Entry 7RHS (electron microscopy, 2.93 A resolution); this record covers chains A and D of the 4 polymer chains in the assembly.

# Chain A
Molecule: Cyclic nucleotide-gated cation channel alpha-3
Source organism: Homo sapiens
UniProtKB: Q16281 (CNGA3_HUMAN); numbering as in UniProt (aligned over 1-694)
Sequence (706 residues; each row starts with the number of its first residue; numbers below 1 keep their minus sign (Gly-3 is residue -3)):
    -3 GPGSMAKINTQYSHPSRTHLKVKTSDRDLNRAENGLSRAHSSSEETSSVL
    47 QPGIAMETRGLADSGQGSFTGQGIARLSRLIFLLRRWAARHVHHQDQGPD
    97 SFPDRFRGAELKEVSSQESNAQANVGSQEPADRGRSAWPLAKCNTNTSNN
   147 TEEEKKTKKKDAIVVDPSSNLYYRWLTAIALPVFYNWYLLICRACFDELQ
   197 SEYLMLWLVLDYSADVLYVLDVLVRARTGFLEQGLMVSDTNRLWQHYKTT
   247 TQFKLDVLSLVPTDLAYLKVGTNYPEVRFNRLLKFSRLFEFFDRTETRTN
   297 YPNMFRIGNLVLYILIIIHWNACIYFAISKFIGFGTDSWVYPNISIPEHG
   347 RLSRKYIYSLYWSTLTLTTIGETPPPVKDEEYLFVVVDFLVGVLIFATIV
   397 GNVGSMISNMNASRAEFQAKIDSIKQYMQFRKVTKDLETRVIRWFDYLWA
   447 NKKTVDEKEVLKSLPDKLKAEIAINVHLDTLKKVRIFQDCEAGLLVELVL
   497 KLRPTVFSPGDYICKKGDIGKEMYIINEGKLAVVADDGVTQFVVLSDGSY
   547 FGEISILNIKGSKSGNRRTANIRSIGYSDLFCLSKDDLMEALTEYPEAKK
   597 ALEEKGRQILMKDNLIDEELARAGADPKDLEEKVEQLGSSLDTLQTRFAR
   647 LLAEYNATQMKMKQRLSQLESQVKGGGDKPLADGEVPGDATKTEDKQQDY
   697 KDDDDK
Disordered / not traced: -3 to 158, 615-702
Glycans and other covalent adducts: N-acetylglucosamine (NAG) linked to Asn339
Sequence notes: expression tag (-3 to 0, 695-702)
UniProt features mapped onto this chain:
  - region: Thr365 to Glu368 (Selectivity filter)
  - binding site (3',5'-cyclic GMP): Gly548, Glu549, Ser551, Arg564, Thr565, Asp609
  - site (Central gate): Phe392, Val396
  - glycosylation: Asn339 (N-linked (GalNAc...) asparagine)
Reported in the primary citation:
  - post-translational modification sites: Asn339
  - binding site for N-acetylglucosamine: Asn339

# Chain D
Molecule: Cyclic nucleotide-gated cation channel beta-3
Source organism: Homo sapiens
UniProtKB: Q9NQW8 (CNGB3_HUMAN); numbering as in UniProt (aligned over 2-809)
Sequence (841 residues; row label = number of the first residue in the row; numbers below 1 keep their minus sign (Met-31 is residue -31)):
   -31 MGSWSHPQFEKGGGSGGGSGGSAWSHPQFEKGSFKSLTKVNKVKPIGENN
    19 ENEQSSRRNEEGSHPSNQSQQTTAQEENKGEEKSLKTKSTPVTSEEPHTN
    69 IQDKLSKKNSSGDLTTNPDPQNAAEPTGTVPEQKEMDPGKEGPNSPQNKP
   119 PAAPVINEYADAQLHNLVKRMRQRTALYKKKLVEGDLSSPEASPQTAKPT
   169 AVPPVKESDDKPTEHYYRLLWFKVKKMPLTEYLKRIKLPNSIDSYTDRLY
   219 LLWLLLVTLAYNWNCCFIPLRLVFPYQTADNIHYWLIADIICDIIYLYDM
   269 LFIQPRLQFVRGGDIIVDSNELRKHYRTSTKFQLDVASIIPFDICYLFFG
   319 FNPMFRANRMLKYTSFFEFNHHLESIMDKAYIYRVIRTTGYLLFILHINA
   369 CVYYWASNYEGIGTTRWVYDGEGNEYLRCYYWAVRTLITIGGLPEPQTLF
   419 EIVFQLLNFFSGVFVFSSLIGQMRDVIGAATANQNYFRACMDDTIAYMNN
   469 YSIPKLVQKRVRTWYEYTWDSQRMLDESDLLKTLPTTVQLALAIDVNFSI
   519 ISKVDLFKGCDTQMIYDMLLRLKSVLYLPGDFVCKKGEIGKEMYIIKHGE
   569 VQVLGGPDGTKVLVTLKAGSVFGEISLLAAGGGNRRTANVVAHGFANLLT
   619 LDKKTLQEILVHYPDSERILMKKARVLLKQKAKTAEATPPRKDLALLFPP
   669 KEETPKLFKTLLGGTGKASLARLLKLKREQAAQKKENSEGGEEEGKENED
   719 KQKENEDKQKENEDKGKENEDKDKGREPEEKPLDRPECTASPIAVEEEPH
   769 SVRRTVLPRGTSRQSLIISMAPSAEGGEEVLTIEVKEKAKQ
Disordered / not traced: -31 to 205, 647-809
Sequence notes: initiating methionine (-31); expression tag (-30 to 1)
Bound ions: Na+ near Thr407 (its only coordinating residue here)
UniProt features mapped onto this chain:
  - region: Thr407 to Gly410 (Selectivity filter)
  - binding site (3',5'-cyclic GMP): Gly591, Glu592, Arg604, Thr605
  - site: Phe434 (Central gate), Ile438 (Central gate), Arg442 (Occludes the pore below the central gate)
Reported in the primary citation:
  - contacts within the chain: Arg403-Gly409 (backbone contact), Tyr399-Arg403 (cation-pi contact)
  - disease-associated variants - R403Q (1.33-fold): increased binding to cGMP (citing earlier work)

# How chain A and chain D interact
Contacting residue pairs (89; chain A residue first):
  Leu227(A) with Tyr485(D), hydrophobic
  Gln229(A) with His566(D), hydrogen bond; Gly567(D); Ala586(D)
  Gly230(A) with Tyr485(D); Gly612(D); Phe613(D), hydrogen bond (backbone-backbone)
  Leu231(A) with Glu568(D); His611(D)
  Glu292(A) with Arg456(D), hydrogen bond (backbone-side chain)
  Thr293(A) with Arg480(D), hydrogen bond (backbone-side chain)
  Thr295(A) with Arg456(D), hydrogen bond (backbone-side chain)
  Pro298(A) with Arg456(D)
  Thr365(A) with Ile406(D); Ile408(D)
  Ile366(A) with Ile408(D)
  Gly367(A) with Arg403(D), hydrogen bond (backbone-side chain); Ile408(D)
  Pro371(A) with Tyr399(D)
  Pro372(A) with Tyr399(D)
  Val373(A) with Arg396(D)
  Asp375(A) with Asn392(D), hydrogen bond (side chain-backbone); Leu395(D); Arg396(D), salt bridge
  Tyr378(A) with Arg396(D); Tyr399(D), hydrophobic
  Val381(A) with Tyr399(D), hydrophobic
  Val382(A) with Tyr398(D), hydrophobic; Tyr399(D), hydrophobic
  Phe385(A) with Val402(D), hydrophobic; Arg403(D); Ile408(D), hydrophobic
  Leu386(A) with Leu360(D), hydrophobic; Leu361(D), hydrophobic; Leu364(D), hydrophobic
  Val389(A) with Ile406(D), hydrophobic; Phe434(D), hydrophobic; Leu437(D), hydrophobic
  Leu390(A) with Thr357(D)
  Phe392(A) with Phe434(D), hydrophobic
  Ala393(A) with Leu437(D), hydrophobic; Met441(D)
  Thr394(A) with Met441(D); Ile445(D)
  Val396(A) with Ile438(D), hydrophobic
  Gly397(A) with Arg442(D)
  Asn398(A) with Ile445(D)
  Gly400(A) with Arg442(D)
  Ser401(A) with Ile445(D); Gly446(D)
  Ser404(A) with Arg442(D), hydrogen bond
  Asn405(A) with Asn453(D)
  Val451(A) with Asp461(D)
  Glu453(A) with Tyr465(D), hydrogen bond
  Val456(A) with Asp461(D); Thr462(D), hydrogen bond (backbone-side chain)
  Leu457(A) with Thr462(D); Tyr465(D), hydrophobic
  Ser459(A) with Trp482(D); Tyr483(D)
  Leu460(A) with Thr462(D); Trp482(D), hydrophobic
  Pro461(A) with Trp482(D); Val543(D), hydrophobic
  Lys463(A) with Asp549(D), salt bridge; Phe550(D), hydrogen bond (side chain-backbone)
  Leu464(A) with Arg478(D); Trp482(D), hydrophobic
  Glu467(A) with Val475(D); Arg478(D), salt bridge
  Ile468(A) with Tyr465(D), hydrophobic; Met466(D), hydrophobic; Ile471(D), hydrophobic; Val479(D), hydrophobic
  Asn471(A) with Pro472(D); Val475(D)
  Val472(A) with Tyr469(D), hydrophobic
  Glu487(A) with Arg603(D), salt bridge
  Glu493(A) with Lys559(D), salt bridge
  Asn523(A) with Tyr469(D)
  Phe577(A) with Tyr469(D)
  Thr589(A) with Gly599(D)
  Glu590(A) with Ile557(D); Gly558(D); Gly599(D); Gly600(D); Lys621(D), salt bridge
  Tyr591(A) with Ile557(D)
  Pro592(A) with Gly600(D)
Also at the interface, not in a pair above, chain A (57 interface residues in all): Arg302, Glu368, Leu379, Lys458
Also at the interface, not in a pair above, chain D (60 interface residues in all): Gly391, Thr449, Leu493, Asp497, Leu544, Tyr545, Gly555
From the paper, about this interface:
  - specific contacts: Arg403(D)-Gly367(A) (backbone contact)
  - interface residues, chain A: Glu292(A), Thr293(A), Thr295(A)
  - interface residues, chain D: Arg456(D), Arg480(D)

# Summary
The interface between chain A and chain D involves 57 residues on one side and 60 on the other, with 11
hydrogen bonds and 6 salt bridges. Polar contacts include Asp375(A)-Arg396(D), Lys463(A)-Asp549(D) and
Glu467(A)-Arg478(D). The authors report a backbone contact between Arg403(D) and Gly367(A). The paper reports
a binding site for N-acetylglucosamine at Asn339(A); R403Q of chain D increases binding to cGMP.
Chain A is Cyclic nucleotide-gated cation channel alpha-3 and chain D is Cyclic nucleotide-gated cation
channel beta-3, both from Homo sapiens; the structure, Cryo-EM structure of apo-state of human CNGA3/CNGB3
channel, was determined by electron microscopy.
